7ZV4 - chains A and B; structure by X-ray diffraction, 1.69 A resolution.

[Chain A]
Molecule: Serine protease subunit NS2B
Source organism: Zika virus
UniProt: Q32ZE1 (POLG_ZIKV); residues 46-96 here correspond to UniProt positions 1414-1464 (UniProt number = residue number + 1368)
Chain sequence (53 residues; numbered 44 to 96; the number before each row is that of its first residue):
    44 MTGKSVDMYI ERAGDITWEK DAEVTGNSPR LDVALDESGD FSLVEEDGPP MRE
Unresolved in the structure: 44-48, 89-96
Sequence notes: initiating methionine (44); expression tag (45)
Small-molecule neighbours: MI-2195 (IBW; 1-[(5R,8R,15S,18S)-15-[[3-(aminomethyl)phenyl]methyl]-18-(4-azanylbutyl)-5-(cyclohexylmethyl)-4,7,14,17,20-pentakis(oxidanylidene)-3,6,13,16,19-pentazabicyclo[20.3.1]hexacosa-1(25),22(26),23-trien-8-yl]guanidine): S81, G82, D83, F84, S85
UniProt features mapped onto this chain:
  - region: I53 to P92 (Interacts with and activates NS3 protease)

[Chain B]
Molecule: Serine protease NS3
Source organism: Zika virus
Notes: EC 3.4.21.91, 3.6.1.15, 3.6.4.13
UniProt: Q32ZE1 (POLG_ZIKV); residues 1-177 here correspond to UniProt positions 1499-1675 (UniProt number = residue number + 1498)
Chain sequence (178 residues; numbered 0 to 177; the number before each row is that of its first residue; numbering starts at 0):
     0 GSGALWDVPA PKEVKKGETT DGVYRVMTRR LLGSTQVGVG VMQEGVFHTM WHVTKGAALR
    60 SGEGRLDPYW GDVKQDLVSY CGPWKLDAAW DGLSEVQLLA VPPGERAKNI QTLPGIFKTK
   120 DGDIGAVALD YPAGTSGSPI LDKCGRVIGL YGNGVVIKNG SYVSAITQGK REEETPVE
Unresolved in the structure: 0-16, 29-31, 171-177
Sequence notes: expression tag (0); conflict K107 (Arg1605 in Q32ZE1)
Small-molecule neighbours: MI-2195 (IBW; 1-[(5R,8R,15S,18S)-15-[[3-(aminomethyl)phenyl]methyl]-18-(4-azanylbutyl)-5-(cyclohexylmethyl)-4,7,14,17,20-pentakis(oxidanylidene)-3,6,13,16,19-pentazabicyclo[20.3.1]hexacosa-1(25),22(26),23-trien-8-yl]guanidine): H51, D75, D129, Y130, P131, A132, S135, Y150, G151, N152, G153, V154, V155, G159, S160, Y161
UniProt features mapped onto this chain:
  - active site (Charge relay system): H51, D75, S135

[Chain A / chain B interface]
Pairs across the interface (94):
  D50(A) - M26(B)
  D50(A) - T27(B)
  D50(A) - R28(B)  hydrogen bond (backbone-backbone)
  D50(A) - R59(B)  salt bridge
  M51(A) - M26(B)
  M51(A) - T27(B)
  M51(A) - T53(B)
  M51(A) - A57(B)
  M51(A) - L58(B)  hydrophobic
  M51(A) - R59(B)  hydrogen bond (backbone-backbone)
  Y52(A) - R24(B)
  Y52(A) - V25(B)
  Y52(A) - M26(B)  hydrogen bond (backbone-backbone)
  Y52(A) - S33(B)  hydrogen bond
  Y52(A) - R59(B)
  I53(A) - Y23(B)  hydrophobic
  I53(A) - R24(B)
  I53(A) - M41(B)  hydrophobic
  I53(A) - L58(B)  hydrophobic
  I53(A) - R59(B)  hydrogen bond (backbone-backbone)
  I53(A) - S60(B)
  I53(A) - L65(B)  hydrophobic
  E54(A) - Y23(B)
  E54(A) - R24(B)  hydrogen bond (backbone-backbone)
  R55(A) - T19(B)
  R55(A) - D20(B)  hydrogen bond (side chain-backbone)
  R55(A) - G21(B)
  R55(A) - V22(B)
  R55(A) - Y23(B)
  A56(A) - V22(B)  hydrogen bond (backbone-backbone)
  A56(A) - R24(B)
  A56(A) - V100(B)  hydrophobic
  A56(A) - A106(B)
  G57(A) - G21(B)
  G57(A) - V22(B)  hydrogen bond (backbone-backbone)
  D58(A) - L98(B)
  I59(A) - G21(B)
  I59(A) - V22(B)
  I59(A) - V40(B)  hydrophobic
  I59(A) - L98(B)  hydrophobic
  I59(A) - L140(B)  hydrophobic
  I59(A) - G144(B)
  T60(A) - N108(B)  hydrogen bond (backbone-side chain)
  T60(A) - L140(B)
  W61(A) - E94(B)
  W61(A) - V95(B)
  W61(A) - Q96(B)
  W61(A) - Q110(B)
  W61(A) - L140(B)
  W61(A) - D141(B)
  W61(A) - K142(B)
  E62(A) - Q96(B)  hydrogen bond (backbone-side chain)
  E62(A) - N108(B)
  A65(A) - Q96(B)
  A65(A) - Q110(B)
  E66(A) - I109(B)
  E66(A) - Q110(B)  hydrogen bond (backbone-backbone)
  V67(A) - E94(B)
  V67(A) - Q110(B)
  T68(A) - I109(B)
  T68(A) - Q110(B)  hydrogen bond (backbone-backbone)
  T68(A) - T111(B)  hydrogen bond (backbone-side chain)
  N70(A) - L112(B)
  N70(A) - A127(B)
  S71(A) - L112(B)  hydrogen bond (side chain-backbone)
  S71(A) - P113(B)
  S71(A) - G114(B)
  P72(A) - G114(B)
  P72(A) - I115(B)  hydrogen bond (backbone-backbone)
  P72(A) - A127(B)
  P72(A) - V162(B)  hydrophobic
  R73(A) - I115(B)
  L74(A) - I115(B)  hydrogen bond (backbone-backbone)
  L74(A) - F116(B)
  L74(A) - K117(B)  hydrogen bond (backbone-backbone)
  L74(A) - I156(B)  hydrophobic
  D75(A) - K117(B)
  V76(A) - F116(B)  hydrophobic
  V76(A) - K117(B)  hydrogen bond (backbone-backbone)
  V76(A) - T118(B)
  L78(A) - K73(B)
  D79(A) - K73(B)
  E80(A) - V72(B)
  E80(A) - K73(B)  salt bridge
  S81(A) - V72(B)
  G82(A) - V72(B)
  G82(A) - K73(B)
  G82(A) - N152(B)  hydrogen bond (backbone-side chain)
  F84(A) - N152(B)
  F84(A) - G153(B)
  F84(A) - V154(B)  hydrophobic
  F84(A) - A164(B)  hydrophobic
  S85(A) - V154(B)
  L86(A) - V155(B)
Other interface residues (no listed pair), chain A (34 interface residues in all): V49, G69
Other interface residues (no listed pair), chain B (56 interface residues in all): F46, V52, A56, I123, L128, V146

[Summary]
34 residues of chain A and 56 residues of chain B are in contact, with 20 hydrogen bonds and 2 salt bridges.
Among the polar pairs are D50(A)-R59(B), E80(A)-K73(B) and Y52(A)-S33(B). MI-2195 is bound between chain A and
chain B.
Here chain A is Serine protease subunit NS2B and chain B is Serine protease NS3, both from Zika virus. Entry
7ZV4 (Crystal Structure of Unlinked NS2B-NS3 Protease from Zika Virus in Complex with Inhibitor MI-2195) was
determined by X-ray diffraction (same publication as 7ZPD, 7ZQF, 7ZTM, 7ZUM, 7ZVV, 7ZW5 and 5 further
entries).
